Entry 4X9R (X-ray diffraction, 1.40 A resolution); this record covers chains A and B.

Chain A:
Molecule: Serine/threonine-protein kinase PLK1
Source organism: Homo sapiens
Notes: EC 2.7.11.21; fragment: Polo-box domain residues 371-603
UniProtKB: P53350 (PLK1_HUMAN); residues 371-603 here = UniProt positions 371-603
Sequence (237 residues; numbered 367 to 603; the number before each row is that of its first residue):
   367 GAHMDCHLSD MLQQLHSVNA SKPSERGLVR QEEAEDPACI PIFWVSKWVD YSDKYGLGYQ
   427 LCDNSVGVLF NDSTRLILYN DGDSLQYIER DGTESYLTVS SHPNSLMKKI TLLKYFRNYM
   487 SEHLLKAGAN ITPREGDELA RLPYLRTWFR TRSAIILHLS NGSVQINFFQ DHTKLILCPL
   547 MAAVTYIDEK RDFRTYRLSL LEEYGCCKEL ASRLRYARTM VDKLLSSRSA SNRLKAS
Unresolved in the structure: 367-372, 593-603
Construct notes: expression tag (367-370)
Swiss-Prot annotation at these positions:
  - region: Ala493 to Arg507 (Linker), His538 to Lys540 (Important for interaction with phosphorylated proteins)
  - modified residue: Ser375 (Phosphoserine), Ser450 (Phosphoserine), Thr498 (Phosphothreonine)
  - cross-link: Lys492 (Glycyl lysine isopeptide (Lys-Gly) (interchain with G-Cter in ubiquitin))
  - mutagenesis: Trp414 (W414F: Abolishes interaction with CDC25C and reduces centrosomal localization; W414F: No effect on centrosomal localization, nor on S-phase progression; when asscociated with A-427 ...), Val415 (V415A: Loss of centrosomal localization and of S-phase progression; when associated with A- 414 and A-427), Leu427 (L427A: No effect on centrosomal localization, nor on S-phase progression; when associated with A-414. Loss of centrosomal localization and of S-phase progression; when associated with A- 414 and A-415), Lys492 (K492R: Severe mitotic defects leading to prometaphase delay. Increased localization at kinetochores leading to increased levels of phosphorylated BUBR1), His538 (H538A: In pincer mutant; loss of centrosomal location and decreased interaction with phosphorylated CDC25C and BUB1; when associated with M-540), Lys540 (K540M: In pincer mutant; loss of centrosomal location and decreased interaction with phosphorylated CDC25C and BUB1; when associated with A-538)
From the paper describing this entry:
  - binding site for Phosphopeptide macrocycle 3B (chain B): Trp414, Arg516, His538, Lys540

Chain B:
Molecule: Phosphopeptide macrocycle 3B
Sequence (6 residues; numbered 1 to 6; the number before each row is that of its first residue):
     1 XLXSTX
Modified positions: 4L0 ((4R)-1-acetyl-4-(hexyloxy)-L-proline) at position 1, 56A (3-(8-phenyloctyl)-L-histidine) at position 3, NH2 (amino group) at position 6; Thr5 (phosphothreonine; TPO)
Covalent attachments: covalent link 4L0_1-56A_3

Chain A / chain B interface:
Pairs across the interface (23; chain A residue first):
  Lys413(A) - Ser4(B)
  Trp414(A) - 4L0_1(B)
  Trp414(A) - Leu2(B)
  Trp414(A) - 56A_3(B)
  Trp414(A) - Ser4(B)  hydrogen bond (backbone-backbone)
  Val415(A) - Leu2(B)
  Val415(A) - 56A_3(B)
  Asp416(A) - Leu2(B)  hydrogen bond (backbone-backbone)
  Tyr417(A) - 56A_3(B)
  Leu478(A) - 56A_3(B)
  Tyr481(A) - 56A_3(B)
  Phe482(A) - 56A_3(B)
  Tyr485(A) - 56A_3(B)
  Leu490(A) - 56A_3(B)
  Leu490(A) - Ser4(B)
  Leu490(A) - Thr5(B)
  Leu490(A) - NH2_6(B)
  Leu491(A) - Thr5(B)  hydrogen bond (backbone-backbone)
  Arg516(A) - 4L0_1(B)  hydrogen bond (side chain-backbone)
  Arg516(A) - Leu2(B)
  Phe535(A) - 4L0_1(B)
  His538(A) - Thr5(B)
  Lys540(A) - Thr5(B)
Interface residues without a listed pair, chain A (18 interface residues in all): Tyr421, Asn533, Phe534
Interface features reported in the paper:
  - interface residues, chain A: Trp414(A), Arg516(A), His538(A), Lys540(A)

Summary:
18 residues of chain A and 6 residues of chain B are in contact, with 4 hydrogen bonds. Polar pairs include
Arg516(A)-4L0_1(B), Trp414(A)-Ser4(B) and Asp416(A)-Leu2(B). The paper reports a binding site for
Phosphopeptide macrocycle 3B (chain B) at Trp414(A), Arg516(A) and His538(A) among others; interface residues
Trp414(A), Arg516(A) and His538(A) among others.
Here chain A is Serine/threonine-protein kinase PLK1 (Homo sapiens) and chain B is Phosphopeptide macrocycle
3B. Entry 4X9R (PLK-1 polo-box domain in complex with Bioactive Imidazolium-containing phosphopeptide
macrocycle 3B) was determined by X-ray diffraction together with 4X9V and 4X9W from the same study.
